Entry 8FWD (electron microscopy, 3.67 A resolution); this record covers chains 3 and d of the 48 polymer chains in the assembly.

== Chain 3 ==
Name: O43-rpxdoc-EK1_B
Source organism: synthetic construct
Chain sequence (139 residues; row label = number of the first residue in the row):
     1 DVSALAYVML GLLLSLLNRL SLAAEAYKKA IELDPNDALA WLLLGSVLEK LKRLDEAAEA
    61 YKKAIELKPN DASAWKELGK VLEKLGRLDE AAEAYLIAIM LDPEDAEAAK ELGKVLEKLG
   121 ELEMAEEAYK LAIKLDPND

== Chain d ==
Name: O43-rpxdoc-EK1_A
Source organism: synthetic construct
Chain sequence (242 residues; numbered 1 to 242; the number before each row is that of its first residue):
     1 EEAELAYLLG ELAYKLGEYR IAIRAYRIAL KRDPNNAEAW YNLGNAYTKQ GDYDEAIEYY
    61 LRALVLDPNN AEAATNLGQA YMNQGDKDRA KLMLLLALKL DPNNDSARVI LGVAKVGIEE
   121 LAKLASQAQQ EGDSEKQKAI ELAAEAARVA QEVGDPELEK LALEAARRGD SEKAKAILLA
   181 AEAARVAKEV GDPELIKLAL EAARRGDSEK ARAILEAAER AREAKERGDP EQIKKARELA
   241 KR
Not modelled in the structure: 101-242

== How chain 3 and chain d interact ==
Contacting residue pairs - 12 pairs, chain 3 then chain d:
  Asn70(3) - Arg62(d)
  Glu93(3) - Pro68(d)
  Leu96(3) - Leu96(d)  hydrophobic
  Met100(3) - Leu61(d)  hydrophobic
  Met100(3) - Leu64(d)  hydrophobic
  Met100(3) - Val65(d)  hydrophobic
  Met100(3) - Met93(d)  hydrophobic
  Met100(3) - Leu96(d)  hydrophobic
  Pro103(3) - Arg89(d)  hydrogen bond (backbone-side chain)
  Met124(3) - Leu92(d)
  Glu127(3) - Leu92(d)
  Ala128(3) - Leu92(d)
Other interface residues (no listed pair), chain 3 (11 interface residues in all): Ile97, Leu101, Glu104
Other interface residues (no listed pair), chain d (12 interface residues in all): Leu77, Tyr81, Leu95

== In short ==
Chain 3 and chain d form an interface of 11 and 12 residues respectively, with 1 hydrogen bond. The
hydrogen-bonded pair is Pro103(3)-Arg89(d).
Here chain 3 is O43-rpxdoc-EK1_B and chain d is O43-rpxdoc-EK1_A, both from synthetic construct. Entry 8FWD
(Fast and versatile sequence- independent protein docking for nanomaterials design using RPXDock) was
determined by electron microscopy.
